PDB entry 1UBE | X-ray diffraction, 3.30 A resolution | chain A

# Chain A
Protein: RecA
Organism: Mycobacterium smegmatis
UniProt: Q59560 (RECA_MYCSM); residue numbers follow UniProt; this construct covers 1-349
Sequence (349 residues; each row starts with the number of its first residue):
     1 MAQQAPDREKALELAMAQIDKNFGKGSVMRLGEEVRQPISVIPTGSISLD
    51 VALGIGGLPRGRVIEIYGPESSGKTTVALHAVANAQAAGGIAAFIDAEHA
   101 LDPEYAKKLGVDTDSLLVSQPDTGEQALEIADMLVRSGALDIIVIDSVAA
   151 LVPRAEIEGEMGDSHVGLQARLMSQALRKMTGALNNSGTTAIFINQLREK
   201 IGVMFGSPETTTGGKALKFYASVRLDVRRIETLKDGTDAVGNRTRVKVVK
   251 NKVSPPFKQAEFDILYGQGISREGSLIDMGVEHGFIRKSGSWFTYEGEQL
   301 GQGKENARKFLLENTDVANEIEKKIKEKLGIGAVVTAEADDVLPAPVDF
Disordered / not traced: 1-4, 159-166, 197-211, 331-349
Small-molecule neighbours: ADP (adenosine-5'-diphosphate): Glu-70, Ser-71, Ser-72, Gly-73, Lys-74, Thr-75, Thr-76, Asp-102, Tyr-105, Arg-229, Asn-242, Ile-264, Tyr-266, Gly-267
Curated features (UniProtKB/Swiss-Prot):
  - binding site (ATP): Ser-71 to Thr-76, Asp-102 to Tyr-105
  - binding site (phosphate): Ser-71 to Thr-75, Gln-196
  - mutagenesis: Gln-196 (Q196A/E/N: Loss of residue movement, loss of switch function in crystal structures)
What the authors report for this chain:
  - conformationally variable residues: Gln-196

# In short
Chain A binds ADP. From UniProt: 10 ATP-binding residues, 6 phosphate-binding residues and one mutagenesis
site. From the paper: conformational variability at Gln-196.
Chain A is RecA (Mycobacterium smegmatis); the structure, MsRecA-ADP Complex, was determined by X-ray
diffraction together with 1UBC, 1UBF and 1UBG from the same study.
